Entry 8JII (electron microscopy, 3.17 A resolution); this record covers chains B and C of the 5 polymer chains in the assembly.

# Chain B
Name: Guanine nucleotide-binding protein G(I)/G(S)/G(T) subunit beta-1
Source organism: Homo sapiens
UniProt: P62873 (GBB1_HUMAN); residues 2-340 here = UniProt positions 2-340
Sequence (356 residues; each row starts with the number of its first residue; numbers below 1 keep their minus sign (Met-15 is residue -15)):
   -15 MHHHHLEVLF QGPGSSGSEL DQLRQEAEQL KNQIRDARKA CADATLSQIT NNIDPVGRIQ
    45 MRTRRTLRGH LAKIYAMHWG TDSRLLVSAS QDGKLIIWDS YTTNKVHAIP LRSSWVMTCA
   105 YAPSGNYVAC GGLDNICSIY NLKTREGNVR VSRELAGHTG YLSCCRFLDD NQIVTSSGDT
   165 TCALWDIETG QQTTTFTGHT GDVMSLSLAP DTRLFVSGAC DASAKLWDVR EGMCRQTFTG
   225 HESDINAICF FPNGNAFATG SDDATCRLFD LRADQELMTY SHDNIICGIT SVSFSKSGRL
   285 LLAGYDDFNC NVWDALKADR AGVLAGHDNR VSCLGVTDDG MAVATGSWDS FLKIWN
Not modelled in the structure: -15 to 0
Differences from the reference sequence: initiating methionine (-15); expression tag (-14 to 1)
UniProt features mapped onto this chain:
  - modified residue: Ser2 (N-acetylserine), His266 (Phosphohistidine)
  - natural variant: Leu30 (L30F: In MRD42; uncertain significance), Arg52 (R52G: In MRD42), Gly64 (G64V: In MRD42), Asp76 (D76E: In MRD42; D76G: In MRD42), Gly77 (G77S: In MRD42), Lys78 (K78R: In MRD42), Ile80 (I80N: In MRD42; I80T: In MRD42), His91 (H91R: In MRD42; uncertain significance), Ala92 (A92T: In MRD42), Pro94 (P94S: In MRD42), Leu95 (L95P: In MRD42), Arg96 (R96L: In MRD42), 5 further natural variant entries in UniProt

# Chain C
Name: Guanine nucleotide-binding protein G(I)/G(S)/G(O) subunit gamma-2
Source organism: Homo sapiens
UniProt: P59768 (GBG2_HUMAN); numbering as in UniProt (aligned over 1-71)
Sequence (71 residues; row label = number of the first residue in the row):
     1 MASNNTASIA QARKLVEQLK MEANIDRIKV SKAAADLMAY CEAHAKEDPL LTPVPASENP
    61 FREKKFFCAI L
Not modelled in the structure: 1-5, 63-71
UniProt features mapped onto this chain:
  - modified residue: Ala2 (N-acetylalanine), Cys68 (Cysteine methyl ester)
  - lipidation: Cys68 (S-geranylgeranyl cysteine)

# Chain B / chain C interface
Pairs across the interface (69; chain B residue first):
  Glu3(B) with Ile9(C)
  Leu4(B) with Ser8(C)
  Leu7(B) with Ile9(C); Ala12(C), hydrophobic; Arg13(C); Val16(C)
  Ala11(B) with Leu15(C), hydrophobic; Leu19(C)
  Leu14(B) with Leu19(C), hydrophobic; Lys20(C)
  Ile18(B) with Ala23(C), hydrophobic
  Ala21(B) with Arg27(C)
  Arg22(B) with Arg27(C)
  Ala24(B) with Lys29(C)
  Cys25(B) with Lys29(C); Val30(C)
  Ala26(B) with Val30(C), hydrophobic
  Asp27(B) with Val30(C); Ser31(C)
  Ala28(B) with Val30(C)
  Ile33(B) with Met38(C)
  Thr34(B) with Met38(C)
  Val40(B) with Leu51(C), hydrophobic
  Met45(B) with Leu50(C), hydrophobic
  Arg48(B) with Phe61(C)
  Arg49(B) with Pro60(C); Phe61(C), hydrogen bond (side chain-backbone); Arg62(C), hydrogen bond (side chain-backbone)
  Ser84(B) with Phe61(C)
  Tyr85(B) with Pro60(C); Phe61(C), hydrophobic
  Cys218(B) with Gln18(C); Met21(C); Glu22(C)
  Arg219(B) with Met21(C); Glu22(C); Ile25(C)
  Gln220(B) with Glu22(C)
  Thr221(B) with Glu22(C)
  Phe235(B) with Leu37(C), hydrophobic; Tyr40(C), hydrophobic
  Pro236(B) with Tyr40(C)
  Asn237(B) with Tyr40(C)
  Asp254(B) with Ala33(C)
  Arg256(B) with Asp26(C); Arg27(C); Ile28(C); Asp36(C), salt bridge
  Ala257(B) with Ile28(C)
  Asp258(B) with Arg27(C), salt bridge
  Leu261(B) with Val30(C), hydrophobic
  Ser279(B) with Asp48(C)
  Lys280(B) with Glu47(C)
  Ser281(B) with Cys41(C); His44(C); Asp48(C), hydrogen bond
  Gly282(B) with Cys41(C), hydrogen bond (backbone-side chain)
  Arg283(B) with Leu51(C)
  Leu300(B) with Cys41(C), hydrophobic
  Asp323(B) with Glu47(C); Pro49(C)
  Gly324(B) with Pro49(C); Leu50(C)
  Met325(B) with Pro49(C), hydrophobic; Leu50(C); Pro60(C)
  Ala326(B) with Phe61(C), hydrophobic
  Asn340(B) with Leu50(C); Phe61(C)
Also at the interface, not in a pair above, chain B (52 interface residues in all): Glu10, Lys15, Leu30, Ile43, Met217, Gln259, Leu284, Ile338
Also at the interface, not in a pair above, chain C (36 interface residues in all): Ala34, Asn59

# Summary
52 residues of chain B and 36 residues of chain C are in contact, with 4 hydrogen bonds and 2 salt bridges.
Among the polar pairs are Arg256(B)-Asp36(C), Asp258(B)-Arg27(C) and Arg49(B)-Phe61(C).
Here chain B is Guanine nucleotide-binding protein G(I)/G(S)/G(T) subunit beta-1 and chain C is Guanine
nucleotide-binding protein G(I)/G(S)/G(O) subunit gamma-2, both from Homo sapiens. Entry 8JII (Cryo-EM
structure of compound 9n and niacin bound ketone body receptor HCAR2-Gi signaling complex) was determined by
electron microscopy (same publication as 8JHY, 8JIL and 8JIM).
